PDB entry 4B2Y | X-ray diffraction, 1.90 A resolution | chains C and D of the 4 polymer chains in the assembly

# Chain C (and D)
Molecule: Catalase-phenol oxidase
Source organism: Scytalidium thermophilum
Notes: EC 1.11.1.6; chain D of this document is another copy of the same molecule, construct and numbering; everything in this record applies to it too
Chain sequence (719 residues; row label = number of the first residue in the row; numbers below 1 keep their minus sign (Gly-20 is residue -20)):
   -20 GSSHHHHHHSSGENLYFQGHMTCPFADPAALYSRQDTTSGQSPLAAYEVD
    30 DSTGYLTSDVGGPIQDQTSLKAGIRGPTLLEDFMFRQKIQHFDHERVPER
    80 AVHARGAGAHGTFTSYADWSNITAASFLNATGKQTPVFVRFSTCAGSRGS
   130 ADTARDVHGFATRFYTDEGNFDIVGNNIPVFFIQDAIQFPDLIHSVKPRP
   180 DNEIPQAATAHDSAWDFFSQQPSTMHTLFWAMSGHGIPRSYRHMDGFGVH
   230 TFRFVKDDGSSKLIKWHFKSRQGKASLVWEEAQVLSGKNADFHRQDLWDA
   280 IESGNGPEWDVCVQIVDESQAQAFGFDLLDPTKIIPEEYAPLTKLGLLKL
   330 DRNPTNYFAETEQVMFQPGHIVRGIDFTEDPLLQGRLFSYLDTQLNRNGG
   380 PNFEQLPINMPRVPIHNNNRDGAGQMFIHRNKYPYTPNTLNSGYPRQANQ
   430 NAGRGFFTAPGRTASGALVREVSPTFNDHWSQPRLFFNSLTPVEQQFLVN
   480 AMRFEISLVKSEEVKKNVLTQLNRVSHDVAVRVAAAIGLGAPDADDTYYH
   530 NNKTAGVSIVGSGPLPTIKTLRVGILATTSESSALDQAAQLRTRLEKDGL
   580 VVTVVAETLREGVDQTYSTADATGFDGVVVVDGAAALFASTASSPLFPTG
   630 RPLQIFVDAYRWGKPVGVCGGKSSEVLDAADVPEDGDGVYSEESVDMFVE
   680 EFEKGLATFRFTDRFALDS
Not modelled in the structure: -20 to 20, 619-621, 650-652
Metal / ion sites: Ca2+ near Ser255 (its only coordinating residue here); heme Fe near Tyr369 (its only coordinating residue here)
Small-molecule neighbours:
  - heme (HEM), molecule 1: Ile68, Phe71, Asp72
  - heme (HEM), molecule 2: Arg79, Ala80, Val81, His82, Arg119, Gly138, Phe139, Ala140, Val153, Gly154, Asn155, Phe160, Ala165, Phe168, Val228, His229, Val343, Phe345, Leu361, Gly364, Arg365, Ser368, Tyr369, Thr372, Gln373, Arg376

# Interface between chain C and chain D
Pairs across the interface (78):
  Ala51(C) - Ala51(D)  hydrophobic
  Pro56(C) - Leu58(D)  hydrophobic
  Thr57(C) - Leu58(D)
  Thr57(C) - Leu59(D)  hydrogen bond (backbone-backbone)
  Leu58(C) - Pro56(D)  hydrophobic
  Leu58(C) - Thr57(D)
  Leu59(C) - Thr57(D)  hydrogen bond (backbone-backbone)
  Leu59(C) - Leu59(D)
  Leu59(C) - Phe64(D)  hydrophobic
  Phe64(C) - Leu59(D)  hydrophobic
  Asp170(C) - Tyr414(D)
  Asp170(C) - Thr415(D)  hydrogen bond (side chain-backbone)
  His173(C) - Asn397(D)
  His173(C) - Pro413(D)  hydrogen bond (side chain-backbone)
  Ser174(C) - Tyr414(D)
  Arg178(C) - Lys411(D)
  Arg178(C) - Tyr412(D)
  Pro179(C) - Lys411(D)
  Pro179(C) - Pro413(D)
  Asp180(C) - Lys411(D)
  Asp191(C) - Leu419(D)
  Ser192(C) - Tyr414(D)
  Asp195(C) - Tyr414(D)  hydrogen bond
  Asp195(C) - Asn417(D)
  Asp195(C) - Thr418(D)  hydrogen bond
  Asp195(C) - Leu419(D)  hydrogen bond (side chain-backbone)
  Phe196(C) - Tyr414(D)  hydrophobic
  Phe196(C) - Thr415(D)
  Phe196(C) - Pro416(D)
  Gln199(C) - Pro416(D)
  Gln199(C) - Thr418(D)
  Gln200(C) - Pro416(D)
  Phe367(C) - Phe367(D)  hydrophobic
  Asp371(C) - Leu374(D)
  Leu374(C) - Asp371(D)
  Asn397(C) - His173(D)
  Lys411(C) - Arg178(D)
  Lys411(C) - Pro179(D)
  Lys411(C) - Asp180(D)
  Tyr412(C) - Arg178(D)
  Pro413(C) - His173(D)  hydrogen bond (backbone-side chain)
  Pro413(C) - Pro179(D)
  Tyr414(C) - Asp170(D)
  Tyr414(C) - Ser174(D)
  Tyr414(C) - Ser192(D)
  Tyr414(C) - Asp195(D)  hydrogen bond
  Tyr414(C) - Phe196(D)  hydrophobic
  Thr415(C) - Asp170(D)  hydrogen bond (backbone-side chain)
  Thr415(C) - Phe196(D)
  Pro416(C) - Phe196(D)
  Pro416(C) - Gln199(D)
  Pro416(C) - Gln200(D)
  Asn417(C) - Asp195(D)
  Thr418(C) - Asp195(D)  hydrogen bond
  Thr418(C) - Gln199(D)
  Thr418(C) - Glu492(D)
  Leu419(C) - Asp191(D)
  Leu419(C) - Ser192(D)
  Leu419(C) - Asp195(D)  hydrogen bond (backbone-side chain)
  Thr437(C) - Arg449(D)  hydrogen bond
  Arg441(C) - Ala446(D)
  Arg441(C) - Leu447(D)  hydrogen bond (backbone-backbone)
  Thr442(C) - Gly445(D)
  Thr442(C) - Leu447(D)
  Ala443(C) - Ala443(D)
  Ala443(C) - Ser444(D)
  Ala443(C) - Gly445(D)  hydrogen bond (backbone-backbone)
  Ala443(C) - Leu447(D)  hydrophobic
  Ser444(C) - Ala443(D)
  Ser444(C) - Ser444(D)  hydrogen bond
  Gly445(C) - Thr442(D)
  Gly445(C) - Ala443(D)  hydrogen bond (backbone-backbone)
  Ala446(C) - Arg441(D)
  Leu447(C) - Arg441(D)  hydrogen bond (backbone-backbone)
  Leu447(C) - Thr442(D)
  Leu447(C) - Ala443(D)  hydrophobic
  Arg449(C) - Thr437(D)  hydrogen bond
  Val493(C) - Leu419(D)  hydrophobic
Also at the interface, not in a pair above, chain C (47 interface residues in all): Glu60, Arg65, Glu358, Arg399, Ser490, Asn496
Also at the interface, not in a pair above, chain D (48 interface residues in all): Glu60, Arg65, Glu358, Arg399, Ser490, Val493, Asn496

# In short
47 residues of chain C and 48 residues of chain D are in contact, with 19 hydrogen bonds. Among the polar
pairs are Asp170(C)-Thr415(D), His173(C)-Pro413(D) and Asp195(C)-Tyr414(D). Bound to chain C: heme.
Both chains are Catalase-phenol oxidase (Scytalidium thermophilum). Entry 4B2Y (Probing the active center of
catalase-phenol oxidase from Scytalidium thermophilum) was determined by X-ray diffraction (same publication
as 4B31, 4B40 and 4B5K).
